Entry 4C3J (X-ray diffraction, 3.35 A resolution); this record covers chains B and J of the 14 polymer chains in the assembly.

Chain B:
Protein: DNA-directed RNA polymerase I subunit RPA135
Source organism: Saccharomyces cerevisiae
Notes: EC 2.7.7.6
UniProtKB: P22138 (RPA2_YEAST); numbering as in UniProt (aligned over 1-1203)
Chain sequence (1203 residues; row label = number of the first residue in the row):
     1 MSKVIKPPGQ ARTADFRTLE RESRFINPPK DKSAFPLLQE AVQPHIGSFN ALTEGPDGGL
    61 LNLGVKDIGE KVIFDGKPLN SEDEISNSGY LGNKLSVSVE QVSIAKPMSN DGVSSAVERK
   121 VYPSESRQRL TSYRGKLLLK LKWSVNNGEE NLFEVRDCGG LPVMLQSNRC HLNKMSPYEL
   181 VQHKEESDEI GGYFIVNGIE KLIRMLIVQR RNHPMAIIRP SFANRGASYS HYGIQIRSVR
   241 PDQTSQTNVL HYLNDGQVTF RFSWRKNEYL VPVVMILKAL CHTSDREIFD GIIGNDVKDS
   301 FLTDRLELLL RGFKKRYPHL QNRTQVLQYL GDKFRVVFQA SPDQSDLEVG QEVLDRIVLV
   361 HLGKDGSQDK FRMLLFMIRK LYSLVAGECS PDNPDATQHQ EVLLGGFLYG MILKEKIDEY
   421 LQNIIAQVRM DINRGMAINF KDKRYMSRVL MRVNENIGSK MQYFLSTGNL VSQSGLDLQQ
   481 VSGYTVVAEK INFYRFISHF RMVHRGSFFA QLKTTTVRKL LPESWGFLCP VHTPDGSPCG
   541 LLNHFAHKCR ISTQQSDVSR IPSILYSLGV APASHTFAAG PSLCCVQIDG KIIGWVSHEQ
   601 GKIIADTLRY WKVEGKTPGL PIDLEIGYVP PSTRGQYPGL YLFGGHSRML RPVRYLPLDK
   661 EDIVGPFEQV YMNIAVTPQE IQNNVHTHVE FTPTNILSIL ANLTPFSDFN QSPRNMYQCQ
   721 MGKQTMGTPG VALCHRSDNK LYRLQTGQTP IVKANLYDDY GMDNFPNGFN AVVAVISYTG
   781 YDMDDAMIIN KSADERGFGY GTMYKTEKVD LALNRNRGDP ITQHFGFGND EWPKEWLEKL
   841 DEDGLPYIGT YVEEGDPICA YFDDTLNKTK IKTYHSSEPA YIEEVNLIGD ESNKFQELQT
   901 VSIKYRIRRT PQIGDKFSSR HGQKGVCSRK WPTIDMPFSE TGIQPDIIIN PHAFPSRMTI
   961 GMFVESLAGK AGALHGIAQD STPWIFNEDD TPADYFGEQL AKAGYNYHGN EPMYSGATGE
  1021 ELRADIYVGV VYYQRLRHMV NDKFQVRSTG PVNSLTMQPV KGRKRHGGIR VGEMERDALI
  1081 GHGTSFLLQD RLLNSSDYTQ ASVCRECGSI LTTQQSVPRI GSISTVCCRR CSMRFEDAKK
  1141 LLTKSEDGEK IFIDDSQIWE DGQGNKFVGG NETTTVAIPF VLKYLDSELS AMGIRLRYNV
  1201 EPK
Not modelled in the structure: 1-11, 83, 112-114, 814-818, 1141-1147
UniProt features mapped onto this chain:
  - zinc finger: Cys1104 to Cys1131 (C4-type)
  - modified residue: Ser2 (N-acetylserine), Ser81 (Phosphoserine), Ser1156 (Phosphoserine)
Bound ions: Zn2+: Cys1104, Cys1107, Cys1128, Cys1131

Chain J:
Protein: DNA-directed RNA polymerases I, II, and III subunit RPABC5
Source organism: Saccharomyces cerevisiae
Notes: EC 2.7.7.6
UniProtKB: P22139 (RPAB5_YEAST); numbering as in UniProt (aligned over 1-70)
Chain sequence (70 residues; numbered 1 to 70; the number before each row is that of its first residue):
     1 MIVPVRCFSC GKVVGDKWES YLNLLQEDEL DEGTALSRLG LKRYCCRRMI LTHVDLIEKF
    61 LRYNPLEKRD
Not modelled in the structure: 70
UniProt features mapped onto this chain:
  - binding site (Zn(2+)): Cys7, Cys10, Cys45, Cys46
  - cross-link: Lys59 (Glycyl lysine isopeptide (Lys-Gly) (interchain with G-Cter in ubiquitin))
Bound ions: Zn2+: Cys7, Cys10, Cys45, Cys46

Chain B / chain J interface:
Pairs across the interface (91):
  Phe16(B) with Glu32(J); Leu51(J)
  Thr18(B) with Glu32(J)
  Leu19(B) with Leu25(J); Gln26(J)
  Arg21(B) with His53(J), hydrogen bond (side chain-backbone); Val54(J)
  Glu22(B) with Trp18(J); Val54(J); Asp55(J)
  Phe25(B) with Val54(J), hydrophobic; Asp55(J); Leu56(J), hydrophobic; Glu58(J); Arg62(J)
  Ile26(B) with Glu58(J); Arg62(J), hydrogen bond (backbone-side chain)
  Pro28(B) with Arg62(J)
  Tyr178(B) with Arg62(J)
  Val181(B) with Arg62(J); Tyr63(J)
  Gln182(B) with Arg62(J); Arg69(J)
  Lys184(B) with Tyr63(J)
  Glu185(B) with Tyr63(J), hydrogen bond (backbone-side chain)
  Glu186(B) with Tyr63(J)
  Ser187(B) with Lys59(J), hydrogen bond; Tyr63(J)
  Thr728(B) with Leu56(J)
  Gly730(B) with Phe60(J)
  Val731(B) with Leu56(J), hydrophobic; Lys59(J); Phe60(J); Tyr63(J)
  Ala732(B) with Tyr63(J), hydrophobic
  Leu733(B) with Phe60(J), hydrophobic
  Cys734(B) with Tyr63(J), hydrophobic; Pro65(J), hydrophobic
  His735(B) with Tyr63(J); Pro65(J)
  Arg743(B) with Met1(J); Phe60(J)
  Gln745(B) with Met1(J), hydrogen bond (backbone-backbone)
  Thr746(B) with Phe8(J)
  Gln748(B) with Met49(J); Thr52(J); Val54(J)
  Thr749(B) with Thr52(J), hydrogen bond (backbone-backbone); Val54(J)
  Ile751(B) with Arg48(J); Thr52(J)
  Asp763(B) with Val54(J)
  Asn764(B) with Leu56(J); Lys59(J)
  Pro766(B) with Val54(J), hydrophobic; Leu56(J)
  Asn770(B) with Arg48(J), hydrogen bond (backbone-side chain); Thr52(J)
  Ala771(B) with Arg48(J)
  Val772(B) with Ser9(J); Arg48(J)
  Ala793(B) with Phe8(J)
  Arg796(B) with Cys7(J); Phe8(J), hydrogen bond (side chain-backbone); Ser9(J), hydrogen bond (side chain-backbone); Cys10(J), hydrogen bond (side chain-backbone); Gly11(J)
  Gly797(B) with Phe8(J)
  Phe798(B) with Phe8(J)
  Thr941(B) with Arg43(J)
  Ile943(B) with Ser9(J); Arg43(J); Tyr44(J), hydrophobic; Cys45(J), hydrophobic
  Gln944(B) with Ser9(J)
  Asp946(B) with Ser9(J), hydrogen bond; Arg48(J), salt bridge
  Lys970(B) with Tyr44(J)
  Gly972(B) with Leu51(J)
  Ala973(B) with Tyr44(J); Arg47(J)
  Leu974(B) with Tyr44(J), hydrophobic; Arg47(J), hydrogen bond (backbone-side chain)
  His975(B) with Gly33(J)
  Gly976(B) with Glu32(J); Gly33(J); Leu51(J)
  Tyr1005(B) with Tyr44(J)
  Glu1011(B) with Tyr44(J), hydrogen bond
  Val1028(B) with Tyr44(J)
  Val1030(B) with Tyr44(J), hydrophobic
Other interface residues (no listed pair), chain B (54 interface residues in all): Gly747, Ser792
Other interface residues (no listed pair), chain J (34 interface residues in all): Pro4, Arg6, Tyr21, Leu22

Summary:
The interface between chain B and chain J involves 54 residues on one side and 34 on the other, with 13
hydrogen bonds and 1 salt bridge. Among the polar pairs are Asp946(B)-Arg48(J), Arg21(B)-His53(J) and
Ile26(B)-Arg62(J). UniProt lists 4 Zn2+-binding residues on chain J.
Here chain B is DNA-directed RNA polymerase I subunit RPA135 and chain J is DNA-directed RNA polymerases I,
II, and III subunit RPABC5, both from Saccharomyces cerevisiae. Entry 4C3J (Structure of 14-subunit RNA
polymerase I at 3.35 A resolution, crystal form C2-90) was determined by X-ray diffraction (same publication
as 4C3H and 4C3I).
